Entry 1QJU (X-ray diffraction, 2.80 A resolution); this record covers chains 1 and 4 of the 4 polymer chains in the assembly.

== Chain 1 ==
Protein: Protein VP1
From: Human rhinovirus 16
UniProt: Q82122 (POLG_HRV16); residues 1-285 here correspond to UniProt positions 569-853 (UniProt number = residue number + 568)
Chain sequence (285 residues; each row starts with the number of its first residue):
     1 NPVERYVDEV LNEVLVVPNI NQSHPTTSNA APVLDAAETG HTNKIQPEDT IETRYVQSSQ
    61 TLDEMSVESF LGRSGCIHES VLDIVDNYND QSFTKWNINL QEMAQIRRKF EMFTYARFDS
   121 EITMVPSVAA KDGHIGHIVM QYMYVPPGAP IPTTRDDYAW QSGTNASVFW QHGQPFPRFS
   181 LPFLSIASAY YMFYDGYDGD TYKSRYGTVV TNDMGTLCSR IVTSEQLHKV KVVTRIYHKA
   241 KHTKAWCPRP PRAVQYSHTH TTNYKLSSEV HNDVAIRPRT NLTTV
Ion coordination: Zn2+ near His134 (its only coordinating residue here)
Ligand contacts: win61209 (W01; 2,6-dimethyl-1-(3-[3-methyl-5-isoxazolyl]-propanyl)-4-[2N-methyl-2H-tetrazol-5-yl]-phenol): Ile77, Trp96, Ile98, Asn99, Leu100, Ile122, Met124, Tyr142, Tyr144, Ala166, Ser167, Val168, Phe179, Leu181, Leu184, Tyr190, Met192, Asn212, Met214, Leu217, Ile236, His238
UniProt features mapped onto this chain:
  - site: Val285 (Cleavage)

== Chain 4 ==
Protein: Protein VP4
From: Human rhinovirus 16
UniProt: Q82122 (POLG_HRV16); residues 1-68 here correspond to UniProt positions 2-69 (UniProt number = residue number + 1)
Chain sequence (68 residues; numbered 1 to 68; the number before each row is that of its first residue):
     1 GAQVSRQNVG THSTQNMVSN GSSLNYFNIN YFKDAASSGA SRLDFSQDPS KFTDPVKDVL
    61 EKGIPTLQ
Disordered / not traced: 8-22, 45-68
Covalently attached groups: myristic acid (MYR) linked to Gly1
UniProt features mapped onto this chain:
  - site: Gln68 (Cleavage)
  - lipidation: Gly1 (N-myristoyl glycine)

== How chain 1 and chain 4 interact ==
Contacting residue pairs (25):
  Pro2(1) - Ser5(4)
  Val3(1) - Ser5(4)
  Val3(1) - Arg6(4)
  Val3(1) - Gln7(4)
  Val3(1) - Leu24(4)  hydrophobic
  Glu4(1) - Gln7(4)
  Tyr6(1) - Tyr26(4)  hydrophobic
  Glu9(1) - Arg42(4)  salt bridge
  Val14(1) - Leu43(4)
  Asp63(1) - Leu43(4)
  Ser66(1) - Leu43(4)
  Glu68(1) - Ala40(4)
  Glu68(1) - Ser41(4)  hydrogen bond (side chain-backbone)
  Asp119(1) - Ala36(4)
  Ser180(1) - Ala36(4)  hydrogen bond (side chain-backbone)
  Ser180(1) - Ser37(4)
  Pro182(1) - Ala36(4)  hydrophobic
  Lys241(1) - Ala36(4)  hydrogen bond (side chain-backbone)
  Lys241(1) - Ser37(4)
  Lys241(1) - Ser38(4)  hydrogen bond (side chain-backbone)
  His242(1) - Ala35(4)
  His242(1) - Ala36(4)
  His242(1) - Ser38(4)  hydrogen bond (side chain-backbone)
  His242(1) - Gly39(4)  hydrogen bond (side chain-backbone)
  His242(1) - Ser41(4)
Interface residues without a listed pair, chain 1 (17 interface residues in all): Val7, Leu15, Leu181
Interface residues without a listed pair, chain 4 (15 interface residues in all): Asp44

== In short ==
17 residues of chain 1 and 15 residues of chain 4 are in contact, with 6 hydrogen bonds and 1 salt bridge.
Polar contacts include Glu9(1)-Arg42(4), Glu68(1)-Ser41(4) and Ser180(1)-Ala36(4). Chain 1 binds win61209.
Myristic acid is covalently linked to Gly1(4).
Here chain 1 is Protein VP1 and chain 4 is Protein VP4, both from Human rhinovirus 16. Entry 1QJU (Human
rhinovirus 16 coat protein in complex with antiviral compound VP61209) was determined by X-ray diffraction,
deposited together with 1QJX and 1QJY.
